Entry 6K6B (X-ray diffraction, 2.06 A resolution); this record covers chains A and B.

== Chain A ==
Name: 3LRH intrabody
Organism: Homo sapiens
Sequence (135 residues; each row starts with the number of its first residue; numbers below 1 keep their minus sign (Met-19 is residue -19)):
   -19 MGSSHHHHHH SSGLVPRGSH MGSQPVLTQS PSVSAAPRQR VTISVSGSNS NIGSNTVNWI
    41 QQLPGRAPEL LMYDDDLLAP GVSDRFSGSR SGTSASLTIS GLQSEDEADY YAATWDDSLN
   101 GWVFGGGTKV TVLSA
Unresolved in the structure: -19 to 4, 114-115

== Chain B ==
Name: Protein A
Organism: Staphylococcus aureus
Sequence (77 residues; each row starts with the number of its first residue; numbers below 1 keep their minus sign (Met-19 is residue -19)):
   -19 MGSSHHHHHH SSGLVPRGSH MEKLMKAFQS LAFFEILNMP NLNEAQRNGF IQSLKDDPSQ
    41 STNVLGEAKK LNESQAP
Unresolved in the structure: -19 to 1

== How chain A and chain B interact ==
Residue-residue contacts (22):
  Thr36(A) with Lys3(B), hydrogen bond
  Asn38(A) with Ala7(B)
  Ile40(A) with Leu11(B), hydrophobic
  Gln42(A) with Phe14(B)
  Pro48(A) with Phe14(B), hydrophobic; Glu15(B)
  Leu50(A) with Leu4(B), hydrophobic; Ala7(B), hydrophobic; Phe8(B), hydrophobic; Leu11(B), hydrophobic
  Tyr53(A) with Leu4(B), hydrophobic; Ala7(B), hydrophobic
  Asp54(A) with Lys3(B)
  Tyr91(A) with Phe14(B), hydrophobic
  Trp95(A) with Lys6(B)
  Trp102(A) with Lys6(B); Ser10(B); Phe13(B)
  Phe104(A) with Ser10(B); Phe13(B), hydrophobic; Phe14(B), hydrophobic; Leu17(B), hydrophobic
Other interface residues (no listed pair), chain A (15 interface residues in all): Ala47, Glu49, Pro60

== In short ==
15 residues of chain A and 11 residues of chain B are in contact; the contacts include 1 hydrogen bond. Its
one hydrogen-bonded contact is Thr36(A)-Lys3(B).
Chain A is 3LRH intrabody (Homo sapiens) and chain B is Protein A (Staphylococcus aureus); the structure,
Application of anti-helix antibodies in protein structure determination (8496-3LRH), was determined by X-ray
diffraction together with 6K3M, 6K64, 6K65, 6K67, 6K69 and 6K6A from the same study.
